PDB entry 6X6E | X-ray diffraction, 2.00 A resolution | chains A and C of the 4 polymer chains in the assembly

Chain A:
Protein: Glucocorticoid receptor
Source organism: Homo sapiens
Reference sequence: P04150 (GCR_HUMAN), isoform P04150-10; residues 417-491 here correspond to UniProt positions 391-465 (UniProt number = residue number - 26)
Sequence (75 residues; row label = number of the first residue in the row):
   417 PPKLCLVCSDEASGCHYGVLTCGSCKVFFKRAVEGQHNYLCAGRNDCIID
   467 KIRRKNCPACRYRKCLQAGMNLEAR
Disordered / not traced: 417-418
Metal / ion sites: Zn2+ site 1: Cys421, Cys424, Cys438, Cys441; Zn2+ site 2: Cys457, Cys463, Cys473, Cys476
From the paper describing this entry:
  - binding site for the 18-nt DNA strand (chain C): Val443, Arg447
  - specificity-determining residues: Arg447
  - binding site for the 18-nt DNA strand: Lys442

Chain C:
Molecule: 18-nt DNA strand
Sequence (18 nucleotides; row label = number of the first residue in the row):
     1 CCAGAACGGAGCGTTCTG
Modified residues: 5CM (5-methyl-2'-deoxy-cytidine-5'-monophosphate) at position 12

Interface between chain A and chain C:
Residue-residue contacts (10):
  Gly430(A) with DC2(C), phosphate contact
  Cys431(A) with DC2(C), hydrogen bond to the phosphate
  His432(A) with DC2(C), sugar contact; DA3(C), salt bridge to the phosphate
  Tyr433(A) with DA3(C), hydrogen bond to the phosphate; DG4(C), hydrogen bond to the phosphate
  Lys442(A) with DA3(C), base contact; DG4(C), hydrogen bond to the base
  Lys446(A) with DG4(C), salt bridge to the phosphate
  Arg447(A) with DA6(C), base contact
Also at the interface, not in a pair above, chain A (9 interface residues in all): Ser429, Val443
Also at the interface, not in a pair above, chain C (6 interface residues in all): DA5, DC7

In short:
The interface between chain A and chain C involves 9 residues on one side and 6 on the other; the contacts
include 4 hydrogen bonds and 2 salt bridges. Among the polar pairs are Lys442(A)-DG4(C), Cys431(A)-DC2(C) and
Tyr433(A)-DA3(C). The paper reports a binding site for the 18-nt DNA strand (chain C) at Val443(A) and
Arg447(A); a binding site for the 18-nt DNA strand at Lys442(A).
Here chain A is Glucocorticoid receptor (Homo sapiens) and chain C is an 18-nt DNA strand. Entry 6X6E
(Glucocorticoid Receptor DNA binding domain in complex with methylated precursor for a modern recognition
element (methylated ...) was determined by X-ray diffraction, deposited together with 6X6D.
